Entry 2D0B (X-ray diffraction, 2.10 A resolution); this record covers chain A.

== Chain A ==
Molecule: ribonuclease HIII
Organism: Geobacillus stearothermophilus
Notes: EC 3.1.26.4
UniProt: Q6L6Q4 (Q6L6Q4_BACST); numbering as in UniProt (aligned over 1-310)
Amino-acid sequence (310 residues; row label = number of the first residue in the row):
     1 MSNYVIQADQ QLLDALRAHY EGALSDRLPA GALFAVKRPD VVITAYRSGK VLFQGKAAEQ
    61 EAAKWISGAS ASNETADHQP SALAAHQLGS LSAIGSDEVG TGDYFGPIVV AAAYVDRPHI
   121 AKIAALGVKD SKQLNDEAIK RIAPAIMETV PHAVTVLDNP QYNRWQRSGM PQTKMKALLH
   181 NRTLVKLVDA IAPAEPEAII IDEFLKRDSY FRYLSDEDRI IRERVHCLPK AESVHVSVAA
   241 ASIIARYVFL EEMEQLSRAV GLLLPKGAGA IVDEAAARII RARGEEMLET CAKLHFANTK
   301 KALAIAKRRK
Not modelled in the structure: 1, 310
Ion coordination: Mg2+: Asp97, Glu98, Asp202

== In short ==
Asp97, Glu98 and Asp202 coordinate Mg2+.
Chain A is ribonuclease HIII (Geobacillus stearothermophilus); the structure, Crystal structure of Bst-RNase
HIII in complex with Mg2+, was determined by X-ray diffraction (same publication as 2D0A and 2D0C).
